PDB entry 7KUX | electron microscopy, 2.80 A resolution | chains B and G of the 17 polymer chains in the assembly

# Chain B
Name: Photosystem I P700 chlorophyll a apoprotein A2
From: Physcomitrium patens
Notes: EC 1.97.1.12
Reference sequence: Q8MFA2 (PSAB_PHYPA); residues 3-734 here = UniProt positions 3-734
Chain sequence (732 residues; each row starts with the number of its first residue):
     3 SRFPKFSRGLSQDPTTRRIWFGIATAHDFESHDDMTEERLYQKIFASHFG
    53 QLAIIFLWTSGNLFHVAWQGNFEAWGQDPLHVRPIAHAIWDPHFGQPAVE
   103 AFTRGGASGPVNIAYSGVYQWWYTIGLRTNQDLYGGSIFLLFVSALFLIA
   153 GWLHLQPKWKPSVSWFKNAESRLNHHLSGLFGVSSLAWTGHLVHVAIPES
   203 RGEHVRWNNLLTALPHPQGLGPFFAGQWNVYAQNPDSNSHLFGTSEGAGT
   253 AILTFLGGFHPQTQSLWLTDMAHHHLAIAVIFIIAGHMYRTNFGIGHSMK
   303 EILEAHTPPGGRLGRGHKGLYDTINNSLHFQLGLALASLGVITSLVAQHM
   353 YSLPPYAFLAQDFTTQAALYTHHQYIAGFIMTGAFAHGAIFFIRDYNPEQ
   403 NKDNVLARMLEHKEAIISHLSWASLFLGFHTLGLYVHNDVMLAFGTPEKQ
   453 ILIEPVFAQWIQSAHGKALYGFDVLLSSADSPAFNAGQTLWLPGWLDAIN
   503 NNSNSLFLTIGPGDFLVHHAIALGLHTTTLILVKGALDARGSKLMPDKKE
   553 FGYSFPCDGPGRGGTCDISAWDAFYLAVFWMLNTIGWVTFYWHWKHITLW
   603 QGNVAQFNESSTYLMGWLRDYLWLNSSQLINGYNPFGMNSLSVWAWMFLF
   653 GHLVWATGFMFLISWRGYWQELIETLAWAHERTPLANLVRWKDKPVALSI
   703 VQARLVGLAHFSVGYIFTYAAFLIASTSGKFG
Metal / ion sites: 4Fe-4S cluster Fe: Cys-559, Cys-568 (shared with 2 residues of chain A)
Small-molecule neighbours:
  - beta-carotene (BCR), molecule 1: Gly-52, Ile-56, Leu-59, Leu-150
  - beta-carotene (BCR), molecule 2: Leu-54, Ile-57, Phe-58, Phe-149, Gly-181, Leu-182, Val-185, Ser-186, Leu-188
  - beta-carotene (BCR), molecule 3: Phe-58, Thr-61, Leu-65, Trp-123, Trp-124, Ile-127, Leu-129, Gly-138, Phe-141, Leu-142, Trp-209, Leu-212, Leu-213
  - beta-carotene (BCR), molecule 4: Leu-188, Leu-222, Phe-225, Phe-226, Leu-278, Val-282, Ile-285, Ile-286, His-289, Ile-297
  - beta-carotene (BCR), molecule 5: Phe-225, Trp-230, Val-282, Ile-286
  - beta-carotene (BCR), molecule 6: Phe-332, Gly-335, Leu-336, Ala-339, Val-343, Met-383, Ala-386, Phe-387, Gly-390, Phe-393, Phe-394, Leu-408, Ala-538
  - beta-carotene (BCR), molecule 7: Phe-387, Leu-408, Met-411, Val-535, Leu-539
  - beta-carotene (BCR), molecule 8: Val-645, Trp-648, Met-649, Phe-652, Trp-671, Leu-674, Ile-675, Leu-678, Phe-719
  - beta-carotene (BCR), molecule 9: Thr-685, Pro-686, Leu-687, Ala-688
  - chlorophyll a isomer (CL0): Leu-620, Leu-624, Trp-625, Trp-657
  - chlorophyll a (CLA), molecule 1: Phe-5, Lys-7, Phe-8, Gly-24, Ile-25, Ala-28, His-29, Phe-31, His-34, Lys-45, Ser-49, Gln-53, Ile-56
  - chlorophyll a (CLA), molecule 2: Thr-18, Ile-21, Trp-22, Ile-675, Leu-678, Ala-679, His-682, Val-691, Arg-692, Trp-693, Lys-694, Asp-695, Pro-697, Val-698, Leu-700
  - chlorophyll a (CLA), molecule 3: Ile-21, Trp-22, Ile-25
  - chlorophyll a (CLA), molecule 4: Trp-22, Phe-652, Leu-655, Val-656, Thr-659, Met-662, Phe-663, Leu-700, Leu-707, Val-708, Ala-711, His-712, Val-715
  - chlorophyll a (CLA), molecule 5: Ile-25, Ala-26, Thr-27, Ala-28, His-29, Asp-30, Glu-32, His-331, Leu-334, Leu-338, Phe-381, Ile-382, Thr-384, Gly-385, Ala-388, His-389, Ile-392, Arg-396, Tyr-555, Ser-556, Trp-573, Phe-576, Ala-711
  - chlorophyll a (CLA), molecule 6: His-29, Phe-31, Glu-32, Tyr-43, Ile-46, Ser-49, His-50, Gln-53, Leu-54, Ile-57, Phe-168, Arg-174, His-178, Leu-182, Phe-183, Leu-330, His-331, Gln-333, Leu-334, Ala-337, Leu-338, Leu-341
  - chlorophyll a (CLA), molecule 7: His-29, Gln-53, Ile-56, Ile-57, Trp-60, Leu-338, Leu-341, Ile-378, Phe-381, Ile-382
  - chlorophyll a (CLA), molecule 8: Phe-47, Phe-51, Leu-148, Phe-149, Ile-151, Ala-152, Leu-155, His-156, Lys-160, Trp-161, Pro-163, Trp-167
  - chlorophyll a (CLA), molecule 9: Phe-47, His-50, Phe-51, Leu-54, Trp-123, Trp-167, Phe-168, Asn-170, Ser-173, Arg-174, His-177, His-178, Gly-181, Leu-182, Phe-183, Leu-341, Ile-344, Tyr-358
  - chlorophyll a (CLA), molecule 10: Ile-56, Leu-59, Trp-60, Ser-62, Gly-63, Phe-66, His-67, Trp-70, Gln-71, His-89, Ala-90, Ile-91, Trp-92, Leu-143
  - chlorophyll a (CLA), molecule 11: Ile-57, Phe-58, Trp-60, Thr-61, Ser-118, Gly-119, Val-120, Trp-123, Val-185, Ser-186, Ala-189, Leu-341, Ile-344, Thr-345, Val-348, Met-352, Tyr-358, Leu-371, His-374, His-375, Ile-378, Ile-382
  - chlorophyll a (CLA), molecule 12: Trp-60, Gly-63, Asn-64, His-67, Val-68, Ala-88, His-89, Asn-114, Ile-115, Ala-116, Tyr-117, Ser-118, Val-120, Val-645, Trp-646, Met-649, Phe-719
  - chlorophyll a (CLA), molecule 13: Trp-60, Asn-64, Tyr-117, Ser-118, Val-120, Ala-370, Leu-371, Thr-373, His-374, Tyr-377, Ile-378, Phe-381, Trp-646, Met-649, Ile-718, Phe-719, Tyr-721, Ala-722, Leu-725, Ile-726
  - chlorophyll a (CLA), molecule 14: His-89, Ala-90, Ile-91, Trp-92, Asp-93, Pro-94, His-95, Phe-96, Phe-104, Asn-114, Ser-644, Val-645, Trp-648
  - chlorophyll a (CLA), molecule 15: Trp-123, Thr-126, Ile-127, Leu-182, Phe-183, Ser-186, Ser-187, Trp-190, Leu-194, Leu-270, Met-273, His-276, His-277, Ile-280, Ile-344, Leu-347, Val-348, His-351, Met-352, Pro-357, Tyr-358
  - chlorophyll a (CLA), molecule 16: Ile-127, Gly-128, Leu-129, Asp-134, Gly-137, Gly-138, Phe-141, Ser-186, Ala-189, Trp-190, Gly-192, His-193, His-196, Val-197, Val-207, Arg-208, Trp-209, Leu-212
  - chlorophyll a (CLA), molecule 17: Trp-167, Asn-170, Ser-173, His-177, Thr-293, Asn-294, Phe-295
  - chlorophyll a (CLA), molecule 18: Ala-171, Arg-174, Leu-175, His-178, Leu-179, Phe-183, Met-301, Leu-305, Tyr-323, Ile-326, Asn-327, Leu-336, Ala-337, Ser-340, Ile-344
  - chlorophyll a (CLA), molecule 19: Leu-175, Leu-179, Phe-183, Phe-284, Ala-287, Met-290, Tyr-291, Met-301, Ile-304, Leu-305
  - chlorophyll a (CLA), molecule 20: Asn-176, His-177, Ser-180, Gly-181, Val-185, Ile-285, Gly-288, His-289, Met-290, Tyr-291, Thr-293, Phe-295, Ile-297
  - chlorophyll a (CLA), molecule 21: Leu-188, Ala-189, Thr-191, Gly-192, Val-195, His-196, Leu-212, Leu-213, Thr-214, Ala-215, Leu-216, Pro-217, His-218, Gly-221, Leu-222, Phe-225, Tyr-233, Ile-254, Leu-255, Leu-278
  - chlorophyll a (CLA), molecule 22: Phe-225, Trp-230, Asn-231, Tyr-233, Ala-234, Leu-255, Phe-257, His-275, Leu-278, Ala-279, Val-282, Ile-283, Leu-492
  - chlorophyll a (CLA), molecule 23: Thr-256, Phe-257, Gly-259, Gly-260, Leu-268, Asp-272, Met-273, His-275, His-276, Ala-279, Ile-280, Ile-283, His-351, Leu-355, Pro-357, Trp-493, Trp-497
  - chlorophyll a (CLA), molecule 24: Ile-286, Ala-287, His-289, Met-290, Ile-297, Gly-298, His-299
  - chlorophyll a (CLA), molecule 25: Met-290, His-299, Glu-303, Ile-304, Ala-307, His-308
  - chlorophyll a (CLA), molecule 26: Ile-304, Leu-305, His-308, Leu-315, His-319, Leu-322, Ile-326, Phe-332, Val-407, Leu-408, Met-411
  - chlorophyll a (CLA), molecule 27: Ala-307, His-308, Thr-309, Pro-310, Pro-311, Arg-314, Leu-315, His-319
  - chlorophyll a (CLA), molecule 28: Arg-314, Leu-315, Val-407, Arg-410, Met-411, Glu-413, His-414, Ala-417, Ile-418, His-421
  - chlorophyll a (CLA), molecule 29: Leu-336, Ala-339, Ser-340, Val-343, Ile-344, Leu-347, Gln-350, His-351, Tyr-353, Ser-354, Leu-355, Leu-508, Phe-509
  - chlorophyll a (CLA), molecule 30: Val-343, Ser-346, Leu-347, Gln-350, Gln-376, Met-383, Phe-387, Leu-527, Thr-530, Thr-531, Leu-534, Met-583, Thr-586, Ile-587
  - chlorophyll a (CLA), molecule 31: Gln-350, Tyr-353, Tyr-372, Gln-376, Phe-459, Ala-460, Ile-463, Gln-464, His-467, Phe-509, Leu-510, Ile-512, His-520, Ile-523, Leu-527, Val-590, Tyr-593, Trp-594, Lys-597, His-598
  - chlorophyll a (CLA), molecule 32: Tyr-377, Thr-433, Leu-434, Tyr-437, Val-519, Ala-522, Leu-525, Asn-585, Gly-588, Trp-589, Phe-592, Leu-616, Trp-619, Leu-620, Leu-624, Ser-628, Ile-632, Phe-650, His-654, Trp-657, Phe-713, Tyr-717, Thr-720, Tyr-721, Phe-724
  - chlorophyll a (CLA), molecule 33: Ala-417, His-421, Trp-424
  - chlorophyll a (CLA), molecule 34: Ile-418, His-421, Leu-422, Trp-424, Ala-425, Ile-523, Ala-524, Leu-527, His-528, Thr-531
  - chlorophyll a (CLA), molecule 35: Ser-420, Ser-423, Trp-424, Leu-427, Phe-431
  - chlorophyll a (CLA), molecule 36: Ser-423, Ser-426, Leu-427, Gly-430, Phe-431, Leu-434, Leu-525, Thr-529, Leu-532, Ile-533, Leu-578, Phe-581, Trp-582
  - chlorophyll a (CLA), molecule 37: Trp-424, Leu-427, Phe-428, Phe-431, His-432
  - chlorophyll a (CLA), molecule 38: Trp-424, Phe-428, Leu-429, Ile-455, Glu-456, Pro-457, Val-458, Phe-459, Ala-460, Gln-461, Ile-512, Asp-516, Phe-517, His-520, His-521, Ala-524, His-528
  - chlorophyll a (CLA), molecule 39: Phe-431, Gly-435, Leu-436, Val-438, His-439, Val-442, Met-443, Phe-446, Lys-451, Ile-453
  - chlorophyll a (CLA), molecule 40: Leu-434, Val-438, Asp-441, Leu-525, Phe-581, Trp-582, Asn-585, Trp-589, Leu-616, Leu-620, Leu-624, Trp-657, Phe-713, Tyr-717
  - chlorophyll a (CLA), molecule 41: Val-458, Phe-459, Trp-462, Phe-474
  - chlorophyll a (CLA), molecule 42: Trp-462, Ile-463, Ala-466, His-467, Leu-477, Leu-478, Ala-485, Trp-493, Leu-494, Trp-497, Phe-509
  - chlorophyll a (CLA), molecule 43: Leu-477, Pro-484, Ala-485, Ala-488, Gly-489, Leu-492, Trp-493
  - chlorophyll a (CLA), molecule 44: Trp-648, Leu-651, Phe-652, His-654, Leu-655, Trp-657, Ala-658, Phe-661
  - chlorophyll a (CLA), molecule 45: Leu-655, Ala-658, Thr-659, Phe-661, Met-662, Ile-665, Ser-666, Tyr-670, Trp-671, Leu-674
  - chlorophyll a (CLA), molecule 46: Leu-678, Ala-681, His-682, Thr-685, Ala-688, Val-691
  - chlorophyll a (CLA), molecule 47: Trp-680, Ala-681, Arg-684, Thr-685, Pro-686
  - chlorophyll a (CLA), molecule 48: Pro-686, Leu-687, Ala-688
  - phylloquinone (PQN): Trp-22, Ile-25, Met-662, Phe-663, Ser-666, Trp-667, Arg-668, Trp-671, Ile-675, Ala-699, Leu-700, Ala-705
  - 4Fe-4S cluster (SF4): Cys-559, Gly-561, Pro-562, Cys-568, Trp-667, Ile-702, Arg-706
Curated features (UniProtKB/Swiss-Prot):
  - binding site ([4Fe-4S] cluster): Cys-559, Cys-568
  - binding site (chlorophyll a): His-654, Met-662, Tyr-670
  - binding site (phylloquinone): Trp-671

# Chain G
Name: Psi-G
From: Physcomitrium patens
Reference sequence: A9SJ10 (A9SJ10_PHYPA); residues 59-149 here correspond to UniProt positions 24-114 (UniProt number = residue number - 35)
Chain sequence (91 residues; each row starts with the number of its first residue):
    59 ANTALTITLSTGALLFLGRFVFLPFQRDNVSRQGLPVQNGVTHFDAGDSR
   109 AQEVTSFLKTNDPAGFTIVDVLAWGALGHAVGFFILATINN
Small-molecule neighbours:
  - beta-carotene (BCR), molecule 1: Thr-69, Leu-73, Val-129, Leu-130, Gly-133, Ala-134, His-137, Ala-138, Phe-141
  - beta-carotene (BCR), molecule 2: Gln-84, Ala-131, Trp-132, Ala-134, Leu-135
  - chlorophyll a (CLA), molecule 1: Thr-61, Ala-62, Ile-65, Thr-66, Thr-69, Gly-70, Leu-73, Leu-130, His-137, Phe-141
  - chlorophyll a (CLA), molecule 2: Leu-73, Phe-74, Arg-77, Phe-78, Phe-115, Lys-117, Thr-118, Asn-119, Asp-120, Pro-121, Phe-124, Thr-125, Ile-126, Val-129
  - chlorophyll a (CLA), molecule 3: Phe-80, Phe-83, Gln-84, Asn-87, Val-88, Gln-91, Trp-132, Leu-135
  - chlorophyll a (CLA), molecule 4: Phe-83, Arg-90, Gln-91
  - chlorophyll a (CLA), molecule 5: Phe-115, Val-127, Leu-130, Ala-131, Ala-134
  - chlorophyll a (CLA), molecule 6: Ala-138, Phe-141, Phe-142, Ala-145, Asn-149

# Interface between chain B and chain G
Pairs across the interface (61):
  Ser-164(B) / Gly-105(G)
  Ser-166(B) / Gln-96(G)
  Ser-166(B) / His-101(G)
  Ser-166(B) / Ala-104(G)
  Ser-166(B) / Gly-105(G)
  Ser-166(B) / Asp-106(G)  hydrogen bond (side chain-backbone)
  Trp-167(B) / Asp-106(G)
  Trp-167(B) / Arg-108(G)
  Lys-169(B) / Gln-96(G)
  Lys-169(B) / His-101(G)
  Asn-170(B) / Gln-96(G)
  Asn-170(B) / His-101(G)
  Asn-170(B) / Asp-106(G)  hydrogen bond
  Asn-170(B) / Ala-109(G)
  Glu-172(B) / Pro-94(G)
  Glu-172(B) / His-101(G)  salt bridge
  Phe-225(B) / Phe-141(G)
  Phe-226(B) / Thr-61(G)
  Ala-227(B) / Thr-61(G)  hydrogen bond (backbone-side chain)
  Gly-228(B) / Leu-144(G)
  Gly-228(B) / Ala-145(G)
  Gly-228(B) / Asn-148(G)
  Gln-229(B) / Asn-148(G)
  Trp-230(B) / Phe-141(G)  hydrophobic
  Trp-230(B) / Ala-145(G)  hydrophobic
  Asn-231(B) / Asn-148(G)
  Asn-231(B) / Asn-149(G)
  Arg-292(B) / Val-88(G)  hydrogen bond (side chain-backbone)
  Arg-292(B) / Gly-92(G)  hydrogen bond (side chain-backbone)
  Arg-292(B) / Leu-93(G)
  Arg-292(B) / Pro-94(G)
  Arg-292(B) / Glu-111(G)  salt bridge
  Thr-293(B) / Ala-109(G)
  Asn-294(B) / Arg-108(G)  hydrogen bond (side chain-backbone)
  Asn-294(B) / Ala-109(G)
  Asn-294(B) / Gln-110(G)  hydrogen bond (side chain-backbone)
  Asn-294(B) / Glu-111(G)
  Asn-294(B) / Val-112(G)  hydrogen bond (backbone-backbone)
  Phe-295(B) / Val-112(G)  hydrophobic
  Phe-295(B) / Leu-116(G)
  Phe-295(B) / Val-127(G)
  Gly-296(B) / Val-88(G)
  Gly-296(B) / Glu-111(G)  hydrogen bond (backbone-side chain)
  Ile-297(B) / Gln-84(G)
  Ile-297(B) / Val-127(G)  hydrophobic
  Ile-297(B) / Asp-128(G)
  Ile-297(B) / Ala-131(G)  hydrophobic
  His-299(B) / Gln-91(G)
  Ser-300(B) / Gln-91(G)  hydrogen bond (backbone-side chain)
  Ser-300(B) / Leu-93(G)
  Ser-300(B) / Pro-94(G)
  Lys-302(B) / Val-95(G)
  Glu-303(B) / Arg-90(G)
  Glu-303(B) / Gln-91(G)
  Ile-304(B) / Gln-91(G)
  Tyr-323(B) / Val-95(G)
  Tyr-323(B) / His-101(G)
  Asp-324(B) / Gln-96(G)
  Asp-324(B) / Asn-97(G)  hydrogen bond (side chain-backbone)
  Asn-327(B) / Gln-96(G)
  Asn-328(B) / Asn-97(G)  hydrogen bond
Interface residues without a listed pair, chain B (31 interface residues in all): Pro-163, Ala-171, Gly-298
Interface residues without a listed pair, chain G (31 interface residues in all): Gly-98, Phe-115

# Summary
The chain B/chain G interface involves 31 residues from each chain; the contacts include 12 hydrogen bonds and
2 salt bridges. Among the polar pairs are Glu-172(B)/His-101(G), Arg-292(B)/Glu-111(G) and
Ser-166(B)/Asp-106(G).
Chain B is Photosystem I P700 chlorophyll a apoprotein A2 and chain G is Psi-G, both from Physcomitrium
patens; the structure, The Structure of the moss PSI-LHCI reveals the evolution of the LHCI antenna, was
determined by electron microscopy together with 7KSQ and 7KU5 from the same study.
